Entry 7SYY (X-ray diffraction, 2.74 A resolution); this record covers chains A and H of the 3 polymer chains in the assembly.

# Chain A
Molecule: Attachment glycoprotein
Organism: Hendra henipavirus
Reference sequence: F4YH71 (F4YH71_9MONO); numbering as in UniProt (aligned over 1-604)
Chain sequence (604 residues; each row starts with the number of its first residue):
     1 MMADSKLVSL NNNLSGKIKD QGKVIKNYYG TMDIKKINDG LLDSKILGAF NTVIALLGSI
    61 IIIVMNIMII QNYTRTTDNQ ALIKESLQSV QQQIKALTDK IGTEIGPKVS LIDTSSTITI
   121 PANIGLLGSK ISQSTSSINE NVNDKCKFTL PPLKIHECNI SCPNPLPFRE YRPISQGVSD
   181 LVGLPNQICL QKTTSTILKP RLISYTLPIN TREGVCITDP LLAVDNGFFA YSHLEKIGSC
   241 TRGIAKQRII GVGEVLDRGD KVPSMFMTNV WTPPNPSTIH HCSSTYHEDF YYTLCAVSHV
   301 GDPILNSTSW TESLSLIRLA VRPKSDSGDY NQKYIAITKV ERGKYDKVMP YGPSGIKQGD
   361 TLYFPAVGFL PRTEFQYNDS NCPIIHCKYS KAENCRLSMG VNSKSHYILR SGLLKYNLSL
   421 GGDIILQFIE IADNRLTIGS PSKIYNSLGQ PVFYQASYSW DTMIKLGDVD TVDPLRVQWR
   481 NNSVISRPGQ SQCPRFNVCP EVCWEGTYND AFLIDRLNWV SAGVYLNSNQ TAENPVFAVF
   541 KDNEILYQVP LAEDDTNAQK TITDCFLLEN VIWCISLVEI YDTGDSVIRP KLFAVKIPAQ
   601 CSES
Disordered / not traced: 1-176, 206-214, 582-586, 604
Cystine bridges: Cys189-Cys601, Cys216-Cys240, Cys282-Cys295, Cys382-Cys395, Cys387-Cys499, Cys493-Cys503, Cys565-Cys574
Covalently attached groups: N-acetylglucosamine (NAG) linked to Asn306, Asn417; glycan linked to Asn378, Asn481, Asn529
Bound ions: Zn2+ near Asp346 (its only coordinating residue here)

# Chain H
Molecule: Antibody hAH1.3 Heavy Chain
Organism: Mus musculus
Notes: antibody fragment or engineered binder
Chain sequence (223 residues; row label = number of the first residue in the row; a row labelled like 82A-82C holds insertion residues (82A, then the next letters in order)):
     1 QIQLVQSGPE LKKPGETVKI SCTTSGYTFT NYGLNWVKQA PGKGFKWMAW IN
   52A T
    53 YTGEPTYADD FKGRFAFSLE TSASTTYLQI
82A-82C NNL
    83 KNEDMSTYFC ARSGYYDG
100A-100D LKAM
   101 DYWGQGTSVT VSSAKTTPPS VYPLAPGSAA QTNSMVTLGC LVKGYFPEPV TVTWNSGSLS
   161 SGVHTFPAVL QSDLYTLSSS VTVPSSTWPS ETVTCNVAHP ASSTKVDKKI VPRDC
Disordered / not traced: 128-132
Cystine bridges: Cys22-Cys92, Cys140-Cys195

# Chain A / chain H interface
Residue-residue contacts - 25 pairs, chain A then chain H:
  Ser380(A) - Tyr59(H)
  Ile384(A) - Glu56(H)
  Ile384(A) - Thr58(H)
  Ile385(A) - Trp50(H)  hydrophobic
  Ile385(A) - Thr58(H)
  Ile385(A) - Tyr98(H)
  His386(A) - Trp50(H)
  His386(A) - Ser95(H)
  His386(A) - Gly96(H)  hydrogen bond (side chain-backbone)
  His386(A) - Tyr97(H)
  His386(A) - Tyr98(H)  hydrogen bond (backbone-backbone)
  His386(A) - Lys100B(H)  hydrogen bond
  Cys387(A) - Asn52(H)  hydrogen bond (backbone-side chain)
  Cys387(A) - Tyr98(H)  hydrophobic
  Lys388(A) - Thr30(H)
  Lys388(A) - Asn31(H)  hydrogen bond
  Lys388(A) - Asn52(H)  hydrogen bond (backbone-side chain)
  Lys388(A) - Tyr53(H)
  Lys388(A) - Thr54(H)
  Lys388(A) - Tyr97(H)
  Tyr389(A) - Tyr53(H)  hydrophobic
  Ser390(A) - Thr54(H)
  Ser390(A) - Glu56(H)
  Lys391(A) - Glu56(H)
  Ala392(A) - Glu56(H)  hydrogen bond (backbone-side chain)
Other interface residues (no listed pair), chain A (11 interface residues in all): Cys499
Other interface residues (no listed pair), chain H (16 interface residues in all): Trp47, Asp99

# Summary
11 residues of chain A face 16 of chain H across their interface, with 7 hydrogen bonds. Polar contacts
include His386(A)-Gly96(H), His386(A)-Lys100B(H) and Cys387(A)-Asn52(H). N-acetylglucosamine is covalently
linked to Asn306(A) and Asn417(A).
Here chain A is Attachment glycoprotein (Hendra henipavirus) and chain H is Antibody hAH1.3 Heavy Chain (Mus
musculus). Entry 7SYY (Hendra virus G protein head domain in complex with cross-neutralizing murine antibody
hAH1.3) was determined by X-ray diffraction together with 7SYZ from the same study.
